4C7D - chain A; structure by X-ray diffraction, 1.85 A resolution.

# Chain A
Protein: Beta-N-acetylhexosaminidase
Organism: Streptomyces coelicolor
Notes: EC 3.2.1.52
Reference sequence: Q9L068 (Q9L068_STRCO); residues 1-494 here correspond to UniProt positions 42-535 (UniProt number = residue number + 41)
Sequence (494 residues; each row starts with the number of its first residue):
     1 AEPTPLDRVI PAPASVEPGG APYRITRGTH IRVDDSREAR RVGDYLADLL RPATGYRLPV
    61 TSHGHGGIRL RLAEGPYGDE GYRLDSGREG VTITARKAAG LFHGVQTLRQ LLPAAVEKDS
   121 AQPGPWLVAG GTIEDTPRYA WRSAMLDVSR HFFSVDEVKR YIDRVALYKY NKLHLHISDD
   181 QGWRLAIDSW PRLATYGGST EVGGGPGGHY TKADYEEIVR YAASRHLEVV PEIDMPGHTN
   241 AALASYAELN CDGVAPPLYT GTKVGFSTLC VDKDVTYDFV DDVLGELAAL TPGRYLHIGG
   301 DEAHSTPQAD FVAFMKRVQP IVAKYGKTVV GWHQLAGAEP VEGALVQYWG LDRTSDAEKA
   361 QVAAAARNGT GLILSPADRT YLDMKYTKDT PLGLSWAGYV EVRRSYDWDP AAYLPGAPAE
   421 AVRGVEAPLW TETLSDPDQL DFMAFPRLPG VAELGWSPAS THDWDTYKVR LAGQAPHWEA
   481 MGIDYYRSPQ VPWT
Disordered / not traced: 1
Disulfides: Cys251-Cys270
From the paper describing this entry:
  - catalytic residues: Asp301, Glu302 (citing earlier work)
  - conformationally variable residues (loop rearrangement, side-chain flip): Gly299 to Gln308

# Summary
From the paper: catalytic residues Asp301 and Glu302; conformational variability at Gly299.
Chain A is Beta-N-acetylhexosaminidase (Streptomyces coelicolor); the structure, Structure and activity of the
GH20 beta-N-acetylhexosaminidase from Streptomyces coelicolor A3(2), was determined by X-ray diffraction (same
publication as 4C7F and 4C7G).
